PDB entry 1Q13 | X-ray diffraction, 2.08 A resolution | chain A

# Chain A
Name: Prostaglandin-E2 9-reductase
Source organism: Oryctolagus cuniculus
Notes: EC 1.1.1.189, 1.1.1.149
UniProtKB: P80508 (PE2R_RABIT); numbering as in UniProt (aligned over 1-323)
Sequence (323 residues; row label = number of the first residue in the row):
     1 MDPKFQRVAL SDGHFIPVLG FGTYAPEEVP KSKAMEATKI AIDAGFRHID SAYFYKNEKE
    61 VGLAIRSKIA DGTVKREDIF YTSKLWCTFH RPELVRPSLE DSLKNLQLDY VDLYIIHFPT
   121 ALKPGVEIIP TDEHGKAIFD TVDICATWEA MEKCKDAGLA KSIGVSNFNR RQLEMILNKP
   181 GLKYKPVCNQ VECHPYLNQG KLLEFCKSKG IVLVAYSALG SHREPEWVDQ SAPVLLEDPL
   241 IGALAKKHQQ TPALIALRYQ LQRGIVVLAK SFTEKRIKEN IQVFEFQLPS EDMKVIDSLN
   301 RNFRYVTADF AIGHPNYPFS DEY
Unresolved in the structure: 1
Small-molecule neighbours:
  - NADP (NAP; NADP nicotinamide-adenine-dinucleotide phosphate): Gly22, Thr23, Tyr24, Asp50, Tyr55, Lys84, His117, Phe118, Ser166, Asn167, Gln190, Tyr216, Ser217, Ala218, Leu219, Gly220, Ser221, His222, Leu236, Ala253, Leu268, Ala269, Lys270, Ser271, Phe272, Thr273, Arg276, Glu279, Asn280
  - testosterone (TES): Tyr24, Phe54, Tyr55, His117, Phe118, Ile129, Glu224, Pro225, Val306, Phe310
Swiss-Prot annotation at these positions:
  - active site: Tyr55 (Proton donor)
  - binding site (NADP(+)): Thr23, Tyr24, Asp50, Ser166, Asn167, Gln190, Tyr216 to Ser221, Lys270 to Asn280
  - binding site (substrate): Tyr24, His117
  - site: Phe54 (Required for substrate specificity), Lys84 (Lowers pKa of active site Tyr)
  - mutagenesis: Phe54 (F54L: 49% reduction in 20alpha-HSD activity; little effect on 3-alpha-HSD; F54V: 73% reduction in 20alpha-HSD activity; little effect on 3-alpha-HSD), Val306 (V306F: Greatly reduced 3alpha-HSD activity toward DHT; little effect on 20alpha-HSD activity)

# In short
Bound to chain A: NADP and testosterone. UniProt lists active-site residue Tyr55, 23 NADP+-binding residues,
substrate-binding residues Tyr24 and His117 and 2 mutagenesis sites.
Chain A is Prostaglandin-E2 9-reductase (Oryctolagus cuniculus); the structure, Crystal structure of rabbit
20alpha hyroxysteroid dehydrogenase in ternary complex with NADP and testosterone, was determined by X-ray
diffraction, deposited together with 1Q5M.
